Entry 7EQD (electron microscopy, 2.76 A resolution); this record covers chains P and Q of the 35 polymer chains in the assembly.

# Chain P
Name: Light-harvesting protein B-870 beta chain
Source organism: Rhodospirillum rubrum (strain ATCC 11170 / ATH 1.1.1 / DSM 467 / LMG 4362 / NCIB 8255 / S1)
UniProtKB: Q2RQ23 (LHB_RHORT); residue numbers follow UniProt; this construct covers 2-56
Chain sequence (55 residues; row label = number of the first residue in the row):
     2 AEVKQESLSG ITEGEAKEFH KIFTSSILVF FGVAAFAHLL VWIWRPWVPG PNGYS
Disordered / not traced: 2-12
Small-molecule neighbours:
  - Trans-Geranyl BACTERIOCHLOROPHYLL A (07D), molecule 1: Val-30, Phe-31, Val-34, Ala-35, Ala-38, His-39, Val-42, Trp-45
  - Trans-Geranyl BACTERIOCHLOROPHYLL A (07D), molecule 2: Phe-31, Phe-32, Ala-35, His-39, Val-42, Trp-48, Val-49
  - Trans-Geranyl BACTERIOCHLOROPHYLL A (07D), molecule 3: Val-34, Ala-38, Leu-41, Val-42, Trp-45
  - spirilloxanthin (CRT): Glu-16, Glu-19, Phe-20, Ile-23, Phe-24, Ser-27, Ile-28, Phe-32
UniProt features mapped onto this chain:
  - binding site (a bacteriochlorophyll): His-21, His-39
Reported in the primary citation:
  - binding site for Trans-Geranyl BACTERIOCHLOROPHYLL A: His-39, Trp-48

# Chain Q
Name: Light-harvesting protein B-870 alpha chain
Source organism: Rhodospirillum rubrum
UniProtKB: P02947 (LHA_RHORU); residue numbers follow UniProt; this construct covers 1-62
Chain sequence (62 residues; numbered 1 to 62; the number before each row is that of its first residue):
     1 MWRIWQLFDP RQALVGLATF LFVLALLIHF ILLSTERFNW LEGASTKPVQ TSMVMPSSDL
    61 AV
Disordered / not traced: 48-62
Modified residues: Met-1 (N-formylmethionine; FME)
Small-molecule neighbours:
  - Trans-Geranyl BACTERIOCHLOROPHYLL A (07D), molecule 1: Ala-18, Leu-21, Phe-22, Ala-25, His-29, Leu-32, Phe-38, Trp-40
  - Trans-Geranyl BACTERIOCHLOROPHYLL A (07D), molecule 2: Leu-21, Leu-24, Ala-25, Ile-28, His-29, Leu-32, Phe-38
  - spirilloxanthin (CRT), molecule 1: Arg-3, Ile-4, Leu-7, Phe-8
  - spirilloxanthin (CRT), molecule 2: Leu-14, Leu-17, Phe-20, Leu-21, Leu-24, Leu-27, Ile-28, Ile-31
  - spirilloxanthin (CRT), molecule 3: Phe-22, Ala-25, Leu-26, His-29, Phe-30, Leu-33, Trp-40
UniProt features mapped onto this chain:
  - binding site (a bacteriochlorophyll): His-29
  - modified residue: Met-1 (N-formylmethionine)
Reported in the primary citation:
  - binding site for Trans-Geranyl BACTERIOCHLOROPHYLL A: His-29, Trp-40

# Chain P / chain Q interface
Residue-residue contacts (15):
  Trp-48(P) with Trp-40(Q)
  Pro-50(P) with Trp-40(Q); Gly-43(Q)
  Pro-52(P) with Ser-45(Q); Thr-46(Q), hydrogen bond (backbone-backbone); Lys-47(Q)
  Asn-53(P) with Ser-45(Q); Lys-47(Q)
  Gly-54(P) with Gly-43(Q); Ala-44(Q); Ser-45(Q)
  Tyr-55(P) with Trp-40(Q), hydrogen bond (side chain-backbone); Leu-41(Q); Glu-42(Q); Gly-43(Q), hydrogen bond (backbone-backbone)

# In short
The interface between chain P and chain Q involves 6 residues on one side and 8 on the other; the contacts
include 3 hydrogen bonds. Polar pairs include Tyr-55(P)/Trp-40(Q), Pro-52(P)/Thr-46(Q) and
Tyr-55(P)/Gly-43(Q). The paper reports a binding site for Trans-Geranyl BACTERIOCHLOROPHYLL A at His-39(P),
Trp-48(P) and His-29(Q) among others.
Here chain P is Light-harvesting protein B-870 beta chain (Rhodospirillum rubrum (strain ATCC 11170 / ATH
1.1.1 / DSM 467 / LMG 4362 / NCIB 8255 / S1)) and chain Q is Light-harvesting protein B-870 alpha chain
(Rhodospirillum rubrum). Entry 7EQD (Structure of photosynthetic LH1-rc super-complex of rhodospirillum
rubrum) was determined by electron microscopy.
